3JAB - chains B and N of the 12 polymer chains in the assembly; structure by electron microscopy, 11.00 A resolution (very low resolution: no residue pairs are listed; an interface is given only as per-side residue counts).

== Chain B (and N) ==
Name: GafB domain of phosphodiesterase 2A
Source organism: Bos taurus
Notes: chain N of this document is another copy of the same molecule, construct and numbering; everything in this record applies to it too
Sequence (185 residues; each row starts with the number of its first residue):
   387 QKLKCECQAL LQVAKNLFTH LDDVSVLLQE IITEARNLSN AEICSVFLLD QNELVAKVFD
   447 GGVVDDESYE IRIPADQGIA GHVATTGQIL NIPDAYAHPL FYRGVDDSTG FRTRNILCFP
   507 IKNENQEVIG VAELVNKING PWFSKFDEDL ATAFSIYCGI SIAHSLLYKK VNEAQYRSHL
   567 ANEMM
Disordered / not traced: 445-453, 483-497

== How chain B and chain N interact ==
At this resolution (11 A) residue pairs are not listed: 17 residues of chain B and 18 of chain N lie at the interface.

== In short ==
17 residues of chain B and 18 residues of chain N are in contact.
Both chains are GafB domain of phosphodiesterase 2A (Bos taurus). Entry 3JAB (Domain organization and
conformational plasticity of the G protein effector, PDE6) was determined by electron microscopy (same
publication as 3JBQ).
